PDB entry 5EXD | X-ray diffraction, 2.50 A resolution | chains A and D of the 6 polymer chains in the assembly

[Chain A (and D)]
Molecule: Oxalate oxidoreductase subunit alpha
Source organism: Moorella thermoacetica (strain ATCC 39073)
Notes: EC 1.2.7.10; chain D of this document is another copy of the same molecule, construct and numbering; everything in this record applies to it too
UniProtKB: Q2RI41 (OORA_MOOTA); numbering as in UniProt (aligned over 1-395)
Amino-acid sequence (395 residues; numbered 1 to 395; the number before each row is that of its first residue):
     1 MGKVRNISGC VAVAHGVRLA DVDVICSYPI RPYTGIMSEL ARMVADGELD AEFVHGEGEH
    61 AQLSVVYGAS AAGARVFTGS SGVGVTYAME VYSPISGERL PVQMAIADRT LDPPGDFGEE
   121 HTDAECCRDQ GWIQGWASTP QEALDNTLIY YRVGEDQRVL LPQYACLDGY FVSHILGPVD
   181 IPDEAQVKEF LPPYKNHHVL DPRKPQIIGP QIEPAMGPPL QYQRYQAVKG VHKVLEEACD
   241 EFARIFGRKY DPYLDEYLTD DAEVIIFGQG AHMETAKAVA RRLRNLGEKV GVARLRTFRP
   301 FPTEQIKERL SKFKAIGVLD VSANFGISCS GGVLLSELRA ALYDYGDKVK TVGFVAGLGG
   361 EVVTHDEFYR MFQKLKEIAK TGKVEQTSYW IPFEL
Unresolved in the structure: 1
Ligand contacts: thiamine diphosphate (TPP): Tyr28, Pro29, Ile30, Glu59, Val83, Tyr87, Arg109, Asp116
Reported in the primary citation:
  - binding site for the ligand O2T: Arg31, Arg109, Asp116
  - conformationally variable residues (loop rearrangement, side-chain flip): Arg31, Ala107 to His121
  - catalytic residues: Arg31, Asp116 (proposed by the authors, not directly observed)

[How chain A and chain D interact]
Contacting residue pairs (137; chain A residue first):
  His60(A) with Tyr87(D)
  Val83(A) with Glu90(D)
  Thr86(A) with Met89(D); Glu90(D), hydrogen bond (backbone-backbone)
  Tyr87(A) with His60(D); Glu90(D)
  Met89(A) with Thr86(D); Met89(D), hydrophobic
  Glu90(A) with Val83(D); Thr86(D); Tyr87(D)
  Ser93(A) with Leu111(D); Asp112(D), hydrogen bond (side chain-backbone); Pro113(D)
  Pro94(A) with Asp112(D); Pro113(D)
  Gly97(A) with Pro113(D)
  Leu111(A) with Ser93(D); Gln130(D)
  Asp112(A) with Ser93(D), hydrogen bond (backbone-side chain); Pro94(D)
  Pro113(A) with Ser93(D); Gly97(D); Leu220(D), hydrophobic
  Pro114(A) with Gln221(D)
  Phe117(A) with Pro214(D), hydrophobic
  Glu120(A) with Gln221(D), hydrogen bond
  Glu125(A) with Asp129(D)
  Cys126(A) with Met89(D), hydrophobic; Gln130(D), hydrogen bond
  Arg128(A) with Arg128(D); Asp129(D), salt bridge; Phe325(D)
  Asp129(A) with Arg128(D), salt bridge; Ala323(D); Asn324(D), hydrogen bond; Phe325(D)
  Gln130(A) with Cys126(D), hydrogen bond
  Gly131(A) with Phe325(D)
  Gln211(A) with Pro114(D); Gly115(D); Asp116(D), hydrogen bond (side chain-backbone)
  Ile212(A) with Pro114(D)
  Pro214(A) with Phe117(D), hydrophobic
  Ala215(A) with Glu361(D)
  Gly217(A) with Gly359(D)
  Pro218(A) with Leu358(D); Glu361(D); Phe393(D)
  Pro219(A) with Phe393(D)
  Leu220(A) with Pro113(D), hydrophobic
  Gln221(A) with Pro114(D); Glu120(D), hydrogen bond; Ala323(D); Phe325(D); Leu358(D)
  Tyr222(A) with Trp390(D), hydrophobic; Phe393(D); Glu394(D), hydrogen bond
  Arg224(A) with Phe325(D)
  Tyr225(A) with Phe325(D); Ser330(D); Ser388(D); Trp390(D), hydrogen bond; Glu394(D)
  Gln226(A) with Glu394(D)
  Val228(A) with Gly326(D)
  Lys229(A) with Ser330(D)
  Arg299(A) with Phe325(D); Gly326(D); Ile327(D)
  Pro300(A) with Gly326(D)
  Phe301(A) with Gly326(D), hydrogen bond (backbone-backbone); Ser328(D)
  Thr303(A) with Ser328(D), hydrogen bond; Cys329(D), hydrogen bond (side chain-backbone)
  Ala323(A) with Asp129(D); Gln221(D)
  Asn324(A) with Asp129(D)
  Phe325(A) with Arg128(D); Asp129(D); Gly131(D); Gln221(D); Arg224(D); Tyr225(D); Arg299(D), hydrogen bond (backbone-side chain)
  Gly326(A) with Val228(D); Arg299(D); Pro300(D); Phe301(D), hydrogen bond (backbone-backbone)
  Ile327(A) with Arg299(D); Glu337(D)
  Ser328(A) with Phe301(D); Thr303(D), hydrogen bond; Glu337(D), hydrogen bond (side chain-backbone); Ala340(D); Ala341(D)
  Cys329(A) with Thr303(D), hydrogen bond (backbone-side chain); Ala340(D), hydrogen bond (side chain-backbone)
  Ser330(A) with Tyr225(D); Lys229(D), hydrogen bond
  Ser336(A) with Ser336(D); Ala340(D)
  Glu337(A) with Ile327(D); Ser328(D), hydrogen bond (backbone-side chain)
  Arg339(A) with Ala340(D), hydrogen bond (side chain-backbone); Tyr343(D)
  Ala340(A) with Ser328(D); Cys329(D), hydrogen bond (backbone-side chain); Ser336(D); Arg339(D), hydrogen bond (backbone-side chain)
  Ala341(A) with Ser328(D)
  Leu342(A) with Tyr343(D), hydrogen bond (backbone-side chain)
  Tyr343(A) with Arg339(D); Leu342(D), hydrogen bond (side chain-backbone); Tyr343(D), hydrophobic; Tyr345(D); Gly346(D); Val349(D), hydrogen bond (side chain-backbone); Thr351(D)
  Tyr345(A) with Tyr343(D)
  Gly346(A) with Tyr343(D)
  Asp347(A) with Asp347(D)
  Val349(A) with Tyr343(D), hydrogen bond (backbone-side chain)
  Thr351(A) with Tyr343(D)
  Leu358(A) with Pro218(D)
  Glu361(A) with Ala215(D); Pro218(D)
  Ser388(A) with Tyr225(D)
  Trp390(A) with Tyr222(D), hydrophobic; Tyr225(D), hydrogen bond
  Phe393(A) with Pro218(D); Pro219(D); Tyr222(D), hydrophobic
  Glu394(A) with Tyr222(D), hydrogen bond; Tyr225(D); Gln226(D)
Also at the interface, not in a pair above, chain A (71 interface residues in all): Glu98, Asp116, Asp344, Lys350, Gly359
Also at the interface, not in a pair above, chain D (72 interface residues in all): Glu98, Glu125, Gln211, Ile212, Gly217, Asp344, Lys350

[In short]
71 residues of chain A face 72 of chain D across their interface; the contacts include 31 hydrogen bonds and 2
salt bridges. Among the polar pairs are Arg128(A)-Asp129(D), Ser93(A)-Asp112(D) and Glu120(A)-Gln221(D). The
paper reports catalytic residues Arg31(A) and Asp116(A); a binding site for the ligand O2T at Arg31(A),
Arg109(A) and Asp116(A).
Both chains are Oxalate oxidoreductase subunit alpha (Moorella thermoacetica (strain ATCC 39073)). Entry 5EXD
(Crystal structure of oxalate oxidoreductase from Moorella thermoacetica bound with
carboxy-di-oxido-methyl-TPP (COOM-TPP) intermediate) was determined by X-ray diffraction (same publication as
5EXE).
